Entry 8GVW (electron microscopy, 3.59 A resolution); this record covers chains A and B of the 4 polymer chains in the assembly.

[Chain A (and B)]
Name: Short transient receptor potential channel 5
Source organism: Homo sapiens
Notes: chain B of this document is another copy of the same molecule, construct and numbering; everything in this record applies to it too
Reference sequence: Q9UL62 (TRPC5_HUMAN); numbering as in UniProt (aligned over 1-765)
Amino-acid sequence (773 residues; row label = number of the first residue in the row):
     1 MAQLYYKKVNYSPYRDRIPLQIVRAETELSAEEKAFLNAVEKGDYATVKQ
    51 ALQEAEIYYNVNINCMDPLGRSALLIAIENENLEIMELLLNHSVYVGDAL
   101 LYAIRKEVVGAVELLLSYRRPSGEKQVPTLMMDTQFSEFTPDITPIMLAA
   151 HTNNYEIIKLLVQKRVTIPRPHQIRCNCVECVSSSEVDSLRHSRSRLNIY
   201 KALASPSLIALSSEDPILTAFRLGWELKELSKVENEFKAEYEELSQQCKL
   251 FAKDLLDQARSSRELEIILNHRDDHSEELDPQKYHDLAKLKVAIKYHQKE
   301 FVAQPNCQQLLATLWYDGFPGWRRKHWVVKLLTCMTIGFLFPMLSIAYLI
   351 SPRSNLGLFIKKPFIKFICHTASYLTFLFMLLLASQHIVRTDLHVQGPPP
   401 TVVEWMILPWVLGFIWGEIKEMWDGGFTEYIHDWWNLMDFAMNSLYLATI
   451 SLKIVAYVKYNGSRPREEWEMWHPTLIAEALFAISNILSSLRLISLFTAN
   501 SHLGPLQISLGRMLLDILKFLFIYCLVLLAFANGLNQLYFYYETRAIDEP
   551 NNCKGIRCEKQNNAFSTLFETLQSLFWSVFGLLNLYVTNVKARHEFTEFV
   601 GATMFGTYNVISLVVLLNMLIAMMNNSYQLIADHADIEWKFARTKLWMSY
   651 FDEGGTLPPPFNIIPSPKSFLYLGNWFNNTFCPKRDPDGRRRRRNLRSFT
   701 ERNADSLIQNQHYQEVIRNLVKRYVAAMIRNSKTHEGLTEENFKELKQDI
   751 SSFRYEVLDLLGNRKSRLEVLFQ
Unresolved in the structure: 1-16, 119-134, 274-285, 387-391, 665-705, 762-773
Construct notes: expression tag (766-773)
Cystine bridges: C553-C558
Ion coordination: Zn2+: H172, C176, C178, C181; Ca2+: E418, E421, N436, D439
Small-molecule neighbours:
  - phosphatidylethanolamine (PTY), molecule 1: H432, D433, W434, W435, M438, A441, I484, I487, L488, L491, I494, Q507, G511, L514
  - phosphatidylethanolamine (PTY), molecule 2: T603, M604, T607
  - YZY ((2S)-2-(hexadecanoyloxy)-3-hydroxypropyl (9Z)-octadec-9-enoate), molecule 1: L514, L521, Y524, L528, F569, L572, Q573, F576, W577
  - YZY, molecule 2: F599, A602, T603, G606, T607, V610, I611, V615, L616
Curated features (UniProtKB/Swiss-Prot):
  - binding site (Zn(2+)): H172, C176, C178, C181
  - binding site (Ca(2+)): E418, E421, N436, D439
  - glycosylation: N461 (N-linked (GlcNAc...) asparagine)
  - natural variant: K34 (deletion: Found in a patient with mental disorder and obesity), T134 (T134M: Found in a patient with mental disorder and obesity; uncertain significance), P667 (P667T: Found in a patient with severe delayed speech, autism spectrum and Gilles de la Tourette disorders), Y672 (Y672H: Found in a patient with mental disorder and obesity; uncertain significance), L738 (L738I: Found in a patient with mental disorder and obesity; uncertain significance)
Reported in the primary citation:
  - mutagenesis - K228A, K232A, K299A, R512A, K645A: decreased signaling in response to PIP2

[Chain A / chain B interface]
Residue-residue contacts (146):
  R17(A) - T167(B)  hydrogen bond
  R17(A) - I168(B)
  R17(A) - R170(B)
  I18(A) - T167(B)
  I18(A) - I168(B)  hydrogen bond (backbone-backbone)
  I18(A) - R170(B)
  L20(A) - V166(B)
  L20(A) - I168(B)  hydrophobic
  L20(A) - L208(B)  hydrophobic
  L20(A) - S212(B)
  Q21(A) - V162(B)
  Q21(A) - S212(B)
  I22(A) - V162(B)  hydrophobic
  I22(A) - Q163(B)
  V23(A) - S212(B)
  V23(A) - S213(B)
  R24(A) - A210(B)  hydrogen bond (side chain-backbone)
  R24(A) - S213(B)  hydrogen bond (side chain-backbone)
  R24(A) - P216(B)
  R24(A) - R718(B)
  E28(A) - Q163(B)  hydrogen bond
  P68(A) - E156(B)
  P68(A) - K159(B)  hydrogen bond (backbone-side chain)
  L69(A) - Y155(B)  hydrophobic
  L69(A) - E156(B)
  L69(A) - I729(B)  hydrophobic
  R105(A) - R730(B)
  F136(A) - K722(B)
  F136(A) - R723(B)
  F136(A) - A726(B)  hydrophobic
  S137(A) - R260(B)  hydrogen bond (backbone-side chain)
  E138(A) - R260(B)
  E138(A) - A726(B)
  F139(A) - R260(B)
  T140(A) - R260(B)
  R175(A) - R324(B)
  C176(A) - R324(B)
  N177(A) - R324(B)  hydrogen bond
  D188(A) - S262(B)
  S189(A) - S262(B)  hydrogen bond (backbone-side chain)
  S189(A) - Q309(B)  hydrogen bond
  L190(A) - R260(B)
  L190(A) - S261(B)
  L190(A) - S262(B)  hydrogen bond (backbone-side chain)
  L190(A) - N306(B)
  V233(A) - R323(B)
  N235(A) - R323(B)
  E236(A) - P305(B)
  E236(A) - Q308(B)
  E236(A) - R323(B)  salt bridge
  F237(A) - N306(B)
  K519(A) - H502(B)
  K519(A) - L506(B)
  I523(A) - F497(B)  hydrophobic
  I523(A) - L506(B)  hydrophobic
  I523(A) - L510(B)  hydrophobic
  L526(A) - S490(B)
  L526(A) - I494(B)  hydrophobic
  L526(A) - F497(B)  hydrophobic
  A530(A) - I487(B)
  A530(A) - S490(B)
  A530(A) - L491(B)  hydrophobic
  F531(A) - I487(B)  hydrophobic
  N533(A) - L381(B)
  N533(A) - L382(B)
  N533(A) - S490(B)
  G534(A) - A483(B)
  G534(A) - I487(B)
  N536(A) - S385(B)
  Q537(A) - L381(B)
  Q537(A) - A384(B)  hydrogen bond (side chain-backbone)
  Q537(A) - S385(B)
  Q537(A) - F482(B)
  Q537(A) - N486(B)  hydrogen bond
  L538(A) - A483(B)
  F540(A) - S385(B)
  Y541(A) - L393(B)  hydrophobic
  Y541(A) - R466(B)
  Y541(A) - E479(B)  hydrogen bond
  Y542(A) - L476(B)
  K560(A) - E559(B)  salt bridge
  L583(A) - L582(B)
  L585(A) - I556(B)
  L585(A) - W577(B)
  Y586(A) - R557(B)
  Y586(A) - C558(B)
  T588(A) - R557(B)
  N589(A) - R557(B)
  R593(A) - M471(B)
  H594(A) - R466(B)  hydrogen bond (side chain-backbone)
  H594(A) - L476(B)
  E595(A) - M471(B)
  F596(A) - W472(B)  hydrophobic
  F596(A) - I477(B)  hydrophobic
  F596(A) - A480(B)  hydrophobic
  F599(A) - F569(B)  hydrophobic
  F599(A) - Q573(B)
  V600(A) - I484(B)  hydrophobic
  A602(A) - R557(B)
  A602(A) - W577(B)
  M604(A) - A483(B)  hydrophobic
  M604(A) - I484(B)  hydrophobic
  M604(A) - I487(B)  hydrophobic
  F605(A) - W577(B)  hydrophobic
  G606(A) - F576(B)
  G606(A) - W577(B)
  N609(A) - W577(B)
  N609(A) - F580(B)
  V610(A) - F576(B)  hydrophobic
  V610(A) - F580(B)  hydrophobic
  L613(A) - F580(B)  hydrophobic
  V614(A) - F580(B)  hydrophobic
  V614(A) - L620(B)  hydrophobic
  V615(A) - I517(B)  hydrophobic
  N618(A) - L617(B)
  N618(A) - L620(B)
  N618(A) - I621(B)
  N618(A) - M624(B)
  M619(A) - L506(B)  hydrophobic
  M619(A) - L510(B)  hydrophobic
  M619(A) - M513(B)  hydrophobic
  M619(A) - M624(B)
  A622(A) - N625(B)
  M623(A) - L506(B)  hydrophobic
  M623(A) - Y628(B)
  N625(A) - N625(B)
  N626(A) - Y628(B)
  N626(A) - Q629(B)
  L738(A) - L738(B)  hydrophobic
  T739(A) - T734(B)
  T739(A) - H735(B)
  T739(A) - L738(B)
  E740(A) - S732(B)
  E740(A) - K733(B)  salt bridge
  E741(A) - K733(B)
  F743(A) - L738(B)  hydrophobic
  F743(A) - N742(B)
  F743(A) - F743(B)  hydrophobic
  F743(A) - L746(B)  hydrophobic
  K744(A) - K733(B)
  L746(A) - L746(B)  hydrophobic
  K747(A) - E81(B)  salt bridge
  K747(A) - D749(B)  salt bridge
  I750(A) - I750(B)  hydrophobic
  F753(A) - F753(B)  hydrophobic
  R754(A) - F753(B)
Other interface residues (no listed pair), chain A (97 interface residues in all): A25, E26, M66, G70, V182, S193, F522, L529, L568, G581, A592, T597, E598, I611, L616, I621, Q629, V757, L758, L761
Other interface residues (no listed pair), chain B (113 interface residues in all): P169, L203, I209, L211, E214, A259, L265, A312, Q386, E467, W469, E470, L493, L503, L514, C553, Q561, A632, K640, Q714, I717, V721, A727, E736, G737, E756, V757, L760, L761

[Overview]
97 residues of chain A and 113 residues of chain B are in contact, with 15 hydrogen bonds and 5 salt bridges.
Among the polar pairs are E236(A)-R323(B), K560(A)-E559(B) and E740(A)-K733(B). The paper reports that K228A,
K232A and K299A of chain A, among others, reduce signaling in response to PIP2; 5 substitutions were tested in
all.
Chain A and chain B are both Short transient receptor potential channel 5 (Homo sapiens); the structure,
Cryo-EM structure of the human TRPC5 ion channel in lipid nanodiscs, class2, was determined by electron
microscopy together with 7X6C, 8GVX and 7X6I from the same study.
